PDB entry 9FLC | X-ray diffraction, 2.18 A resolution | chain A

[Chain A]
Protein: Serine/threonine-protein kinase haspin
From: Homo sapiens
Notes: EC 2.7.11.1
Reference sequence: Q8TF76 (HASP_HUMAN); residues 465-798 here = UniProt positions 465-798
Amino-acid sequence (357 residues; numbered 442 to 798; the number before each row is that of its first residue):
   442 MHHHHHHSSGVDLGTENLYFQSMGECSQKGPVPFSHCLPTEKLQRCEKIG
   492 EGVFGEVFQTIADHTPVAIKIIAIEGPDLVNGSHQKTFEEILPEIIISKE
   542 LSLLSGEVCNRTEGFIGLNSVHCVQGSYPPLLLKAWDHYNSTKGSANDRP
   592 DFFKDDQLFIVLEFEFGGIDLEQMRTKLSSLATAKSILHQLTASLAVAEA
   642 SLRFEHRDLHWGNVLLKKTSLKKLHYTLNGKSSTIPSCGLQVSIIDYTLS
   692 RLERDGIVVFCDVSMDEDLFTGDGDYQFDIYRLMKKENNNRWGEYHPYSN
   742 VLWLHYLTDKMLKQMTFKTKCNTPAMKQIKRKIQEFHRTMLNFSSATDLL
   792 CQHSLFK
Not modelled in the structure: 442-470
Construct notes: initiating methionine (442); expression tag (443-464)
Swiss-Prot annotation at these positions:
  - active site: D649 (Proton acceptor)
  - binding site (ATP): I490 to V498, K511, E606 to D611, D649 to N654, D687 to T689
  - mutagenesis: E492 (E492A: Markedly reduced affinity for histone H3 and reduced histone H3 phosphorylation), K511 (K511A: Strongly reduced enzyme activity), H651 (H651A: Strongly reduced enzyme activity, markedly reduced affinity for histone H3), D707 (D707L: Markedly reduced affinity for histone H3 and reduced histone H3 phosphorylation), D709 (D709N: Markedly reduced affinity for histone H3 and reduced histone H3 phosphorylation), G713 (G713F: Markedly reduced affinity for histone H3 and reduced histone H3 phosphorylation), D716 (D716L: Markedly reduced histone H3 phosphorylation)
Small-molecule neighbours: A1IDA (5-(1-methylpyrazol-3-yl)-3-pyridin-4-yl-thieno[3,2-b]pyridine): I490, G491, E492, F495, V498, A509, K511, E535, S539, I557, F605, E606, F607, G608, G609, L656, I686, D687, Y688
Reported in the primary citation:
  - binding site for A1IDA: K511, G608

[In short]
Chain A binds compound A1IDA. Curated annotation (UniProt) lists active-site residue D649, 25 ATP-binding
residues and 7 mutagenesis sites. From the paper: a binding site for A1IDA at K511 and G608.
Chain A is Serine/threonine-protein kinase haspin (Homo sapiens); the structure, Crystal structure of haspin
(GSG2) in complex with MU1668, was determined by X-ray diffraction (same publication as 9FLR, 9FLB, 9FLO and
9FLT).
